PDB entry 6L2E | X-ray diffraction, 1.20 A resolution | chains A and B

[Chain A (and B)]
Protein: Cupin_2 domain-containing protein
Source organism: Thermotoga maritima MSB8
Notes: chain B of this document is another copy of the same molecule, construct and numbering; everything in this record applies to it too
UniProt: Q9X1H0 (Q9X1H0_THEMA); residue numbers follow UniProt; this construct covers 1-114
Sequence (118 residues; numbered -3 to 114; the number before each row is that of its first residue; numbers below 1 keep their minus sign (Gly-3 is residue -3)):
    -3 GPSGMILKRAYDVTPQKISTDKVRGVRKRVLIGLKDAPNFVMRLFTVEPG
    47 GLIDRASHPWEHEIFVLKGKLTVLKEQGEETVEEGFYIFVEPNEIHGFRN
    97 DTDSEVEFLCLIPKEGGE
Modified residues: Cys106 (3-sulfinoalanine; CSD)
Differences from the reference sequence: expression tag (-3 to 0); conflict Ala52 (His in Q9X1H0)
Metal / ion sites: Cu ion: His54, His58, His92

[Chain A / chain B interface]
Residue-residue contacts (99):
  Pro-2(A) with Glu87(B)
  Ser-1(A) with Glu87(B); Glu90(B)
  Gly0(A) with Glu87(B), hydrogen bond (backbone-backbone); Glu90(B), hydrogen bond (backbone-side chain)
  Met1(A) with Val69(B), hydrophobic; Leu70(B); Lys71(B); Ile84(B), hydrophobic; Phe85(B); Val86(B), hydrophobic; Ile91(B); His92(B)
  Ile2(A) with Tyr83(B); Ile84(B); Phe85(B), hydrogen bond (backbone-backbone)
  Leu3(A) with Val69(B), hydrophobic; Lys71(B); Glu76(B); Val78(B), hydrophobic; Phe82(B); Tyr83(B); Ile84(B), hydrophobic
  Lys4(A) with Phe82(B); Tyr83(B), hydrogen bond (backbone-backbone)
  Arg5(A) with Gly81(B); Phe82(B)
  Ala6(A) with Phe61(B), hydrophobic; Gly81(B), hydrogen bond (backbone-backbone)
  Leu27(A) with Tyr83(B), hydrogen bond (backbone-side chain)
  Ile28(A) with Glu59(B); Tyr83(B), hydrophobic; Phe85(B), hydrophobic
  Asp32(A) with Phe85(B)
  Pro34(A) with Glu57(B); Phe85(B)
  Asn35(A) with Glu57(B), hydrogen bond; Pro109(B)
  Phe36(A) with Phe36(B), hydrophobic; Glu57(B); Glu59(B); Leu107(B); Ile108(B); Pro109(B)
  Val37(A) with Glu59(B)
  Met38(A) with Glu59(B); Ile60(B)
  Glu57(A) with Pro34(B); Asn35(B), hydrogen bond; Phe36(B)
  Glu59(A) with Ile28(B); Phe36(B); Val37(B); Met38(B); Leu107(B)
  Ile60(A) with Met38(B)
  Phe61(A) with Ala6(B), hydrophobic; Leu40(B), hydrophobic; Leu63(B), hydrophobic; Leu105(B), hydrophobic
  Leu63(A) with Leu63(B), hydrophobic
  Val69(A) with Met1(B), hydrophobic; Leu3(B), hydrophobic
  Glu76(A) with Leu3(B)
  Val78(A) with Leu3(B), hydrophobic
  Glu79(A) with Arg5(B), salt bridge
  Gly81(A) with Arg5(B); Ala6(B), hydrogen bond (backbone-backbone)
  Phe82(A) with Lys4(B); Arg5(B)
  Tyr83(A) with Ile2(B); Leu3(B); Lys4(B), hydrogen bond (backbone-backbone); Ala6(B), hydrophobic; Val9(B); Leu27(B), hydrogen bond (side chain-backbone); Ile28(B), hydrophobic
  Ile84(A) with Ile2(B); Ile28(B)
  Phe85(A) with Gly0(B); Met1(B); Ile2(B), hydrogen bond (backbone-backbone); Ile28(B), hydrophobic; Asp32(B); Pro34(B)
  Val86(A) with Gly0(B)
  Glu87(A) with Ser-1(B); Gly0(B), hydrogen bond (backbone-backbone)
  Glu90(A) with Gly0(B)
  Ile91(A) with Met1(B)
  His92(A) with Met1(B)
  Leu105(A) with Phe61(B), hydrophobic; Leu105(B), hydrophobic
  Leu107(A) with Phe36(B); Glu59(B); Leu107(B), hydrophobic
  Ile108(A) with Phe36(B)
  Pro109(A) with Asn35(B); Phe36(B)
Other interface residues (no listed pair), chain A (46 interface residues in all): Val9, Ala33, Leu40, Leu70, Lys71, Pro88
Other interface residues (no listed pair), chain B (44 interface residues in all): Ala33, Pro88

[Summary]
46 residues of chain A and 44 residues of chain B are in contact; the contacts include 13 hydrogen bonds and 1
salt bridge. Polar contacts include Glu79(A)-Arg5(B), Gly0(A)-Glu90(B) and Leu27(A)-Tyr83(B). The Cu ion site
is built by His54(A), His58(A) and His92(A).
Both chains are Cupin_2 domain-containing protein (Thermotoga maritima MSB8). Entry 6L2E (Crystal structure of
a cupin protein (tm1459, H52A mutant) in copper (Cu) substituted form) was determined by X-ray diffraction
(same publication as 6L2D and 6L2F).
